Entry 6G9R (X-ray diffraction, 2.70 A resolution); this record covers chains A and B of the 3 polymer chains in the assembly.

# Chain A
Molecule: H-2 class I histocompatibility antigen, D-B alpha chain
Organism: Mus musculus
UniProt: P01899 (HA11_MOUSE); residues 1-276 here correspond to UniProt positions 25-300 (UniProt number = residue number + 24)
Sequence (276 residues; each row starts with the number of its first residue):
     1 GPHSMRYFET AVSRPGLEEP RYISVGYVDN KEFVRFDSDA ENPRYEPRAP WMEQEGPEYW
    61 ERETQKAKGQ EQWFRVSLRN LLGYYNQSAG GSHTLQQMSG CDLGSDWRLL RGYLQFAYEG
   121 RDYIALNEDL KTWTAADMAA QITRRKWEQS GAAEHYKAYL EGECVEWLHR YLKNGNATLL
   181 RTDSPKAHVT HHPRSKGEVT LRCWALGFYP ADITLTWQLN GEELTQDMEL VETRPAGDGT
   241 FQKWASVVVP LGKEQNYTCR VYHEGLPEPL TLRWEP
Cystine bridges: Cys101-Cys164, Cys203-Cys259

# Chain B
Molecule: Beta-2-microglobulin
Organism: Mus musculus
UniProt: P01887 (B2MG_MOUSE); residues 1-99 here correspond to UniProt positions 21-119 (UniProt number = residue number + 20)
Sequence (99 residues; each row starts with the number of its first residue):
     1 IQKTPQIQVY SRHPPENGKP NILNCYVTQF HPPHIEIQML KNGKKIPKVE MSDMSFSKDW
    61 SFYILAHTEF TPTETDTYAC RVKHDSMAEP KTVYWDRDM
Cystine bridges: Cys25-Cys80
Differences from the reference sequence: variant Asp85 (Ala105 in P01887)

# Chain A / chain B interface
Pairs across the interface (52):
  Phe8(A) - Phe56(B)
  Glu9(A) - Phe56(B)
  Thr10(A) - Phe56(B)
  Ile23(A) - Met54(B)  hydrophobic
  Tyr27(A) - Ser55(B)
  Tyr27(A) - Tyr63(B)
  Arg35(A) - Asp53(B)
  Arg35(A) - Met54(B)  hydrogen bond (side chain-backbone)
  Arg35(A) - Ser55(B)
  Arg48(A) - Asp53(B)  salt bridge
  Thr94(A) - His31(B)
  Gln96(A) - Phe56(B)
  Gln96(A) - Trp60(B)  hydrogen bond (side chain-backbone)
  Gln96(A) - Phe62(B)
  Gln97(A) - Phe56(B)
  Gln97(A) - Trp60(B)
  Met98(A) - Phe56(B)  hydrophobic
  Met98(A) - Lys58(B)
  Met98(A) - Trp60(B)  hydrophobic
  Gln115(A) - Trp60(B)
  Phe116(A) - Trp60(B)
  Ala117(A) - Trp60(B)  hydrophobic
  Glu119(A) - His31(B)  hydrogen bond (backbone-side chain)
  Gly120(A) - Lys3(B)  hydrogen bond (backbone-side chain)
  Gly120(A) - His31(B)
  Gly120(A) - Trp60(B)
  Arg121(A) - Ile1(B)
  Asp122(A) - Trp60(B)  hydrogen bond
  His192(A) - Asp98(B)  salt bridge
  Arg202(A) - Asp98(B)  hydrogen bond (side chain-backbone)
  Arg202(A) - Met99(B)
  Trp204(A) - Asp98(B)
  Trp204(A) - Met99(B)
  Val231(A) - Gln8(B)
  Glu232(A) - Gln8(B)  hydrogen bond (backbone-side chain)
  Thr233(A) - Tyr26(B)
  Arg234(A) - Gln8(B)  hydrogen bond
  Arg234(A) - Tyr10(B)
  Arg234(A) - Tyr26(B)
  Arg234(A) - Met99(B)  hydrogen bond (side chain-backbone)
  Pro235(A) - Tyr10(B)  hydrogen bond (backbone-side chain)
  Pro235(A) - Asn24(B)
  Pro235(A) - Tyr26(B)
  Pro235(A) - Leu65(B)  hydrophobic
  Ala236(A) - Arg12(B)  hydrogen bond (backbone-side chain)
  Ala236(A) - Asn24(B)  hydrogen bond (backbone-side chain)
  Gly237(A) - Arg12(B)  hydrogen bond (backbone-side chain)
  Asp238(A) - Arg12(B)
  Gln242(A) - Tyr10(B)
  Gln242(A) - Ser11(B)  hydrogen bond (side chain-backbone)
  Gln242(A) - Arg12(B)  hydrogen bond (side chain-backbone)
  Trp244(A) - Met99(B)  hydrogen bond (side chain-backbone)
Also at the interface, not in a pair above, chain A (36 interface residues in all): Val12, Arg14, Arg21, Glu32, Leu206
Also at the interface, not in a pair above, chain B (23 interface residues in all): Pro33, His34, Ser57

# Summary
Chain A and chain B form an interface of 36 and 23 residues respectively, with 16 hydrogen bonds and 2 salt
bridges. Polar contacts include Arg48(A)-Asp53(B), His192(A)-Asp98(B) and Arg35(A)-Met54(B).
Here chain A is H-2 class I histocompatibility antigen, D-B alpha chain and chain B is Beta-2-microglobulin,
both from Mus musculus. Entry 6G9R (Murine class I major histocompatibility complex H-2 Db in complex with
self-antigen derived from dopamine monooxygenase) was determined by X-ray diffraction.
